PDB entry 6C5X | X-ray diffraction, 3.10 A resolution | chains C and A of the 4 polymer chains in the assembly

[Chain C]
Protein: Elongin-C
Source organism: Homo sapiens
UniProtKB: Q15369 (ELOC_HUMAN); residues 17-112 here = UniProt positions 17-112
Chain sequence (96 residues; each row starts with the number of its first residue):
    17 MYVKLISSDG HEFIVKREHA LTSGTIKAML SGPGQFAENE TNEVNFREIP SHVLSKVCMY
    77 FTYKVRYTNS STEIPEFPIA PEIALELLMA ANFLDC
Disordered / not traced: 48-57, 86-88

[Chain A]
Protein: Suppressor of Cytokine Signalling 1
Source organism: Xenopus laevis
UniProtKB: C0LEJ4 (C0LEJ4_XENLA); residue numbers follow UniProt; this construct covers 48-211
Chain sequence (164 residues; row label = number of the first residue in the row):
    48 LLLSDTHFRT FRSHSDFTVI TKTSSMLDTC GFYWGPMDVN VAHDKLKSEP IGTFLIRDSK
   108 QKNCFFAISV KTARETVSIR IKFHAGKFSL DGSKELFSCL FQLVEHYMTS PKKMLVSPLR
   168 KVRLRPLQEL CRKSILATFG RQNLDSIPLN RVLKDYLKSF PFQI
Disordered / not traced: 48-58, 139-140

[Chain C / chain A interface]
Residue-residue contacts (32):
  Y76(C) - R172(A)  hydrogen bond (side chain-backbone)
  Y76(C) - P173(A)
  Y76(C) - L174(A)  hydrogen bond (side chain-backbone)
  Y79(C) - L171(A)
  K80(C) - L171(A)
  Y83(C) - L171(A)
  T84(C) - L171(A)
  I90(C) - R170(A)
  I90(C) - L171(A)
  F93(C) - L174(A)  hydrophobic
  F93(C) - L177(A)  hydrophobic
  I95(C) - L177(A)  hydrophobic
  I95(C) - C178(A)
  P97(C) - T185(A)
  A100(C) - S181(A)
  A100(C) - I182(A)  hydrophobic
  L101(C) - I182(A)
  L101(C) - I194(A)  hydrophobic
  L101(C) - L196(A)  hydrophobic
  L103(C) - L174(A)  hydrophobic
  L103(C) - C178(A)  hydrophobic
  L104(C) - Q175(A)
  L104(C) - C178(A)
  L104(C) - L196(A)  hydrophobic
  L104(C) - L204(A)  hydrophobic
  A107(C) - L174(A)  hydrophobic
  A107(C) - Q175(A)
  N108(C) - Q175(A)
  N108(C) - L200(A)
  C112(C) - P173(A)
  C112(C) - L174(A)  hydrogen bond (backbone-backbone)
  C112(C) - Q175(A)
Also at the interface, not in a pair above, chain C (19 interface residues in all): V73, E89, M105
Also at the interface, not in a pair above, chain A (18 interface residues in all): R179, F186, Y203

[In short]
Chain C and chain A form an interface of 19 and 18 residues respectively, with 3 hydrogen bonds. Polar
contacts include Y76(C)-R172(A), Y76(C)-L174(A) and C112(C)-L174(A).
Here chain C is Elongin-C (Homo sapiens) and chain A is Suppressor of Cytokine Signalling 1 (Xenopus laevis).
Entry 6C5X (Crystal Structure of SOCS1 in complex with ElonginB and ElonginC) was determined by X-ray
diffraction, deposited together with 6C7Y.
